Entry 4UFJ (X-ray diffraction, 2.20 A resolution); this record covers chain A.

== Chain A ==
Molecule: Galactocerebrosidase
Organism: Mus musculus
Notes: EC 3.2.1.46
UniProt: P54818 (GALC_MOUSE); residues 25-668 here correspond to UniProt positions 41-684 (UniProt number = residue number + 16)
Amino-acid sequence (654 residues; row label = number of the first residue in the row):
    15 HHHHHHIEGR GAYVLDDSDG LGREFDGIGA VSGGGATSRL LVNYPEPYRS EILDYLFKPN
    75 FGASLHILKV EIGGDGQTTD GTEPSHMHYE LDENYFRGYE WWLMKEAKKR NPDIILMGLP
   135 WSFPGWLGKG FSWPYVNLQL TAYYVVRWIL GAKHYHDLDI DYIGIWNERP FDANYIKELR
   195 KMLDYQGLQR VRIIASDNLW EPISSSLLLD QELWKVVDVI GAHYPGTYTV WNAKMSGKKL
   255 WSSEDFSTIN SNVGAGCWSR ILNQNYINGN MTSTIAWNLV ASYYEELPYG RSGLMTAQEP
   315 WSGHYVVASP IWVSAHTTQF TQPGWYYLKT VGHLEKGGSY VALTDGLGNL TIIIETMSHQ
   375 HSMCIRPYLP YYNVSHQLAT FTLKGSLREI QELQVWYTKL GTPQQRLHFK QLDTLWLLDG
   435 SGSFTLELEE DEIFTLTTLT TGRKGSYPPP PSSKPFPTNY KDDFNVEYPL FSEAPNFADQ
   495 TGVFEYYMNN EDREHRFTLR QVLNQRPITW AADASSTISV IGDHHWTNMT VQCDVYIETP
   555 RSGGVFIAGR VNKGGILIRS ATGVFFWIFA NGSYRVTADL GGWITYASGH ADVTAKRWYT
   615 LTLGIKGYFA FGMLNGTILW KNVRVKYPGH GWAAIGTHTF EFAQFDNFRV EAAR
Disordered / not traced: 15-24, 416-419
Sequence notes: expression tag (15-24)
Disulfide bonds: C271-C378
Glycans and other covalent adducts: N-acetylglucosamine (NAG) linked to N284, N363, N387, N542
Bound ions: Ca2+: D477, N479, F511, D660
Residues lining bound ligands: iso-galacto-fagomine lactam (IF7; (3S,4S,5R)-5-(hydroxymethyl)-3,4-bis(oxidanyl)piperidin-2-one): G48, T92, T93, W135, N181, E182, Y238, E258, S261, W291, Y303, I379, R380, W524
From the paper describing this entry:
  - binding site for iso-galacto-fagomine lactam: G48, T93, W135, N181, E182, E258, S261, R380
  - catalytic residues: E182, E258 (citing earlier work)
  - specificity-determining residues: W291 (citing earlier work)

== Overview ==
Chain A binds iso-galacto-fagomine lactam. Covalently linked N-acetylglucosamine: at N284, N363, N387 and
N542. D477, N479, F511 and D660 coordinate Ca2+. From the paper: catalytic residues E182 and E258; a binding
site for iso-galacto-fagomine lactam at G48, T93 and W135 among others.
Chain A is Galactocerebrosidase (Mus musculus); the structure, Mouse Galactocerebrosidase complexed with
iso-galacto-fagomine lactam IGL, was determined by X-ray diffraction (same publication as 4UFM, 4UFH, 4UFI,
4UFK and 4UFL).
